PDB entry 3GTO | X-ray diffraction, 4.00 A resolution | chains A and I of the 13 polymer chains in the assembly

# Chain A
Name: DNA-directed RNA polymerase II subunit RPB1
Organism: Saccharomyces cerevisiae
Notes: EC 2.7.7.6; fragment: DNA-directed RNA polymerase II largest subunit
UniProtKB: P04050 (RPB1_YEAST); numbering as in UniProt (aligned over 1-1733)
Amino-acid sequence (1733 residues; each row starts with the number of its first residue):
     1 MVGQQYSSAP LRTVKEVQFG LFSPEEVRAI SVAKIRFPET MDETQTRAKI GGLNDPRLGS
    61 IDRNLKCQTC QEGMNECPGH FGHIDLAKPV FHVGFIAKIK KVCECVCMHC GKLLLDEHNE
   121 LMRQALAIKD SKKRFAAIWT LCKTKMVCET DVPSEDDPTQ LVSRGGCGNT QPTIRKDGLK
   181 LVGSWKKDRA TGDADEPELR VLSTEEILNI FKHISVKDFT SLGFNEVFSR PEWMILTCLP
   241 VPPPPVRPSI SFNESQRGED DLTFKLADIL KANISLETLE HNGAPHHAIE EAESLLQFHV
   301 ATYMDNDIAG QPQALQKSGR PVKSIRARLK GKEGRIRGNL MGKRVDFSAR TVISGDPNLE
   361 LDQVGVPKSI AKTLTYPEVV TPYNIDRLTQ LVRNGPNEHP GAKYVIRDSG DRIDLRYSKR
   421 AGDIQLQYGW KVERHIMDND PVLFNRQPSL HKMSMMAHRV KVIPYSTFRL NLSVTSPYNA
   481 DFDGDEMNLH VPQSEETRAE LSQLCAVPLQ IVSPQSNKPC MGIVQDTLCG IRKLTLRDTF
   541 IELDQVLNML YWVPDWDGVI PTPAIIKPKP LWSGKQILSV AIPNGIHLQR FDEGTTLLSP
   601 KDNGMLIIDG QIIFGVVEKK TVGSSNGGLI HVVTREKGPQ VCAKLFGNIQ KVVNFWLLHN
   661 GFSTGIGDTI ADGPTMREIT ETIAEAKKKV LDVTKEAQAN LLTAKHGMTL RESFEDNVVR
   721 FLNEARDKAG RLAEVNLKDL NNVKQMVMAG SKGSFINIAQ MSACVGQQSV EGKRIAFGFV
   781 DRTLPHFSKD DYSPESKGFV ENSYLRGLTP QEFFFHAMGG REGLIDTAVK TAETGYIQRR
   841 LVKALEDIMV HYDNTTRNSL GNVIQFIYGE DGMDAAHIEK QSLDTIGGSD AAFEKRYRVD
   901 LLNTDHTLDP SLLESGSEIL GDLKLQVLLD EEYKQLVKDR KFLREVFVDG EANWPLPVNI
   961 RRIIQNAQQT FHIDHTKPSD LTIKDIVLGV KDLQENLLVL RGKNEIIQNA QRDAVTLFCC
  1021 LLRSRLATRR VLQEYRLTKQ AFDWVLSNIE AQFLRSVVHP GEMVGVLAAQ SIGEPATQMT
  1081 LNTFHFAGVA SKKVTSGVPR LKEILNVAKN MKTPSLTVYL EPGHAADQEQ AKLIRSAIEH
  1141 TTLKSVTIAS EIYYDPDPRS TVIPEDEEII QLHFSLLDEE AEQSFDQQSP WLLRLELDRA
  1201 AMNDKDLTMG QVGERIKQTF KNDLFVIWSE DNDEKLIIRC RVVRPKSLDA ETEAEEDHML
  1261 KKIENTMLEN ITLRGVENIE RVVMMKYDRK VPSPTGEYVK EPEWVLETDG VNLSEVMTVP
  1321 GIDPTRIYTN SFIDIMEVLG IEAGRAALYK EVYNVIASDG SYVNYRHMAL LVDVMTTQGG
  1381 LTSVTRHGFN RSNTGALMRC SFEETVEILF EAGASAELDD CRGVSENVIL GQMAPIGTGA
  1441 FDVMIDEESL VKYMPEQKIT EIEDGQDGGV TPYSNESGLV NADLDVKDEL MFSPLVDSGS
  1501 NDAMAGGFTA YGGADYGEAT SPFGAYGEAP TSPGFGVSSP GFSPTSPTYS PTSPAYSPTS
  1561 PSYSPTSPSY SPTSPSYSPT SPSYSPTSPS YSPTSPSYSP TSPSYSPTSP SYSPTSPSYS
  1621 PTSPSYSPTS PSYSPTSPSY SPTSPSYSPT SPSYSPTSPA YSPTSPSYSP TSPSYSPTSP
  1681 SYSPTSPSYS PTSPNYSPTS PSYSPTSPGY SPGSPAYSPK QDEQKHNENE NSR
Unresolved in the structure: 1-2, 155-160, 187-198, 1082-1091, 1177-1186, 1244-1253, 1446-1733
Metal / ion sites: Zn2+: C67, C70, C77; Mg2+: D483, D485 (shared with 1 residue of chain R)
UniProt features mapped onto this chain:
  - region: P248 to D260 (Lid loop), N306 to K323 (Rudder loop), P810 to E822 (Bridging helix)
  - binding site (Zn(2+)): C67, C70, C77, H80, C107, C110, C148, C167
  - binding site (Mg(2+)): D481, D483, D485
  - modified residue: T1471 (Phosphothreonine)
  - cross-link (Glycyl lysine isopeptide (Lys-Gly)): K695 (interchain with G-Cter in ubiquitin), K1246 (interchain with G-Cter in ubiquitin), K1350 (interchain with G-Cter in ubiquitin)
  - natural variant: S1653 to P1659 (deletion: In strain: A364A)
  - mutagenesis: K1246 (K1246R: Impairs ubiquitination during transcription stress)

# Chain I
Name: DNA-directed RNA polymerase II subunit RPB9
Organism: Saccharomyces cerevisiae
Notes: fragment: DNA-directed RNA polymerase II subunit 9
UniProtKB: P27999 (RPB9_YEAST); residues 1-122 here = UniProt positions 1-122
Amino-acid sequence (122 residues; each row starts with the number of its first residue):
     1 MTTFRFCRDC NNMLYPREDK ENNRLLFECR TCSYVEEAGS PLVYRHELIT NIGETAGVVQ
    61 DIGSDPTLPR SDRECPKCHS RENVFFQSQQ RRKDTSMVLF FVCLSCSHIF TSDQKNKRTQ
   121 FS
Unresolved in the structure: 1, 121-122
Metal / ion sites: Zn2+: C75, C78, C103, C106
UniProt features mapped onto this chain:
  - zinc finger: C7 to C32 (C4-type), S71 to T111 (TFIIS-type)
  - binding site (Zn(2+)): C7, C10, C29, C32, C75, C78, C103, C106
  - modified residue: S40 (Phosphoserine)

# How chain A and chain I interact
Residue-residue contacts (58):
  A697(A) - M97(I)
  Q698(A) - Q87(I)
  Q698(A) - M97(I)
  Q698(A) - V98(I)
  Q698(A) - L99(I)
  Q698(A) - S112(I)  hydrogen bond (backbone-side chain)
  A699(A) - S112(I)
  A699(A) - Q114(I)
  N700(A) - V98(I)
  N700(A) - D113(I)
  N700(A) - K115(I)
  N700(A) - N116(I)
  L701(A) - K115(I)
  T709(A) - K93(I)
  T709(A) - D94(I)
  R711(A) - Q87(I)  hydrogen bond
  R711(A) - R91(I)
  R711(A) - T95(I)  hydrogen bond (side chain-backbone)
  R711(A) - M97(I)
  F714(A) - M97(I)  hydrophobic
  D781(A) - R91(I)  salt bridge
  R782(A) - T67(I)
  S788(A) - T67(I)
  S788(A) - P69(I)
  K789(A) - D65(I)  salt bridge
  K789(A) - T67(I)  hydrogen bond (backbone-backbone)
  K789(A) - P69(I)
  D790(A) - F86(I)
  D790(A) - Q87(I)  hydrogen bond (side chain-backbone)
  D790(A) - R91(I)  salt bridge
  Y792(A) - Q87(I)
  K1144(A) - L48(I)
  T1147(A) - L48(I)
  I1148(A) - E47(I)
  I1148(A) - L48(I)  hydrogen bond (backbone-backbone)
  I1148(A) - I49(I)
  A1149(A) - R45(I)
  A1149(A) - E47(I)
  S1150(A) - R45(I)
  S1150(A) - H46(I)  hydrogen bond (backbone-backbone)
  E1151(A) - L42(I)
  E1151(A) - Y44(I)
  E1151(A) - R45(I)  salt bridge
  I1152(A) - L42(I)
  I1152(A) - V43(I)  hydrogen bond (backbone-backbone)
  I1152(A) - Y44(I)  hydrogen bond (backbone-backbone)
  Y1153(A) - P41(I)
  Y1153(A) - L42(I)  hydrophobic
  Y1154(A) - E18(I)  hydrogen bond
  Y1154(A) - R24(I)
  Y1154(A) - L25(I)  hydrophobic
  Y1154(A) - P41(I)  hydrogen bond (backbone-backbone)
  V1162(A) - P41(I)  hydrophobic
  P1190(A) - E18(I)
  W1191(A) - L25(I)  hydrophobic
  D1198(A) - I49(I)
  E1264(A) - Y44(I)
  E1264(A) - H46(I)
Interface residues without a listed pair, chain A (34 interface residues in all): P1156, E1196, E1234, D1257, K1261, L1268
Interface residues without a listed pair, chain I (37 interface residues in all): P16, D19, N23, L68, Q89, R92, S96, K117

# Summary
34 residues of chain A face 37 of chain I across their interface, with 11 hydrogen bonds and 4 salt bridges.
Polar contacts include D781(A)-R91(I), K789(A)-D65(I) and D790(A)-R91(I).
Chain A is DNA-directed RNA polymerase II subunit RPB1 and chain I is DNA-directed RNA polymerase II subunit
RPB9, both from Saccharomyces cerevisiae; the structure, Backtracked RNA polymerase II complex with 15mer RNA,
was determined by X-ray diffraction, deposited together with 3GTG, 3GTJ, 3GTK, 3GTL, 3GTM, 3GTP and 3GTQ.
